Entry 8UBD (electron microscopy, 3.05 A resolution); this record covers chains E and I of the 9 polymer chains in the assembly.

# Chain E
Molecule: Avd
Source organism: Bordetella phage BPP-1
UniProtKB: chimeric construct of Q775D7, Q9FA38: residues 1-124 from Q775D7 (Q775D7_BPBPP) positions 1-124 (same numbers); residues 125-290 from Q9FA38 positions 5-170 (UniProt number = residue number - 120)
Sequence (290 residues; numbered 1 to 290; the number before each row is that of its first residue):
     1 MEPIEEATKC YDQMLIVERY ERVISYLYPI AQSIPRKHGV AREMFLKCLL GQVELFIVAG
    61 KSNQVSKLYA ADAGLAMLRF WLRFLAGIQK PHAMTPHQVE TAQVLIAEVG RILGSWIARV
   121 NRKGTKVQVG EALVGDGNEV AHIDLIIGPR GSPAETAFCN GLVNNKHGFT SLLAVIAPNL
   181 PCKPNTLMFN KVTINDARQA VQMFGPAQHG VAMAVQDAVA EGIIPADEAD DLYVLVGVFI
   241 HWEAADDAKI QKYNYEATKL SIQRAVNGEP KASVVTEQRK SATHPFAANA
Disordered / not traced: 1-11, 122-290

# Chain I
Molecule: Diversity-generating retroelement (DGR) RNA Sp
Sequence (140 nucleotides; numbered 1 to 140; the number before each row is that of its first residue):
     1 CAUGGCUCUG CCAACGCUAC GGCUUGGCGG GCUGGCCUUU CCUCAAUAGG UGGUCAGCCG
    61 GUUCUGUCCU GCUUCGGCGA ACACGUUACA CGGUUCGGCA AAACGUCGAU UACUGAAAAU
   121 GGAAAGGCGG GGCCGACUUC
Disordered / not traced: 1-2, 34-46, 58, 140

# How chain E and chain I interact
Residue-residue contacts (31; chain E residue first):
  Pro29(E) - G16(I)  sugar contact
  Gln32(E) - U24(I)  hydrogen bond to the sugar
  Gln32(E) - U25(I)  sugar contact
  Ser33(E) - G16(I)  hydrogen bond to the base
  Ser33(E) - C17(I)  sugar contact
  Ser33(E) - C23(I)  hydrogen bond to the sugar
  Ser33(E) - U24(I)  sugar contact
  Ile34(E) - U24(I)  sugar contact
  Pro35(E) - C23(I)  phosphate contact
  Pro35(E) - U24(I)  phosphate contact
  Arg36(E) - U7(I)  salt bridge to the phosphate
  Arg36(E) - U24(I)  salt bridge to the phosphate
  Arg36(E) - U25(I)  salt bridge to the phosphate
  Lys37(E) - U7(I)  hydrogen bond to the base
  Gly39(E) - U7(I)  base contact
  Val40(E) - U7(I)  hydrogen bond to the base
  Ala41(E) - U7(I)  base contact
  Arg42(E) - U24(I)  hydrogen bond to the phosphate
  Arg42(E) - U25(I)  salt bridge to the phosphate
  Ala86(E) - A19(I)  base contact
  Gly87(E) - A19(I)  base contact
  Lys90(E) - G21(I)  hydrogen bond to the base
  His92(E) - A19(I)  stacking on the base
  His92(E) - G21(I)  hydrogen bond to the base
  Met94(E) - A19(I)  hydrogen bond to the base
  Thr95(E) - U18(I)  phosphate contact
  Thr95(E) - A19(I)  base contact
  Pro96(E) - A19(I)  base contact
  His97(E) - U18(I)  salt bridge to the phosphate
  Gln98(E) - C17(I)  hydrogen bond to the phosphate
  Gln98(E) - U18(I)  phosphate contact
Other interface residues (no listed pair), chain E (23 interface residues in all): Ile30, His38, Leu85
Other interface residues (no listed pair), chain I (10 interface residues in all): C8

# Summary
23 residues of chain E face 10 of chain I across their interface; the contacts include 10 hydrogen bonds, 5
salt bridges and 1 aromatic stacking contact. Polar pairs include Ser33(E)-G16(I), Lys37(E)-U7(I) and
Val40(E)-U7(I).
Here chain E is Avd (Bordetella phage BPP-1) and chain I is Diversity-generating retroelement (DGR) RNA Sp.
Entry 8UBD (Diversity-generating retroelement (DGR) ribonucleoprotein reverse transcriptase - Pre-active State
2) was determined by electron microscopy (same publication as 8UB7, 8UB8, 8UB9, 8UBA, 8UBB, 8UBC, 8UBE and
8UBF).
